3LH8 - chain A; structure by X-ray diffraction, 2.60 A resolution.

# Chain A
Protein: Vacuolar protein sorting-associated protein 26B
Organism: Mus musculus
Reference sequence: Q8C0E2 (VP26B_MOUSE); residues 7-336 here = UniProt positions 7-336
Sequence (340 residues; row label = number of the first residue in the row; numbers below 1 keep their minus sign (Met-3 is residue -3)):
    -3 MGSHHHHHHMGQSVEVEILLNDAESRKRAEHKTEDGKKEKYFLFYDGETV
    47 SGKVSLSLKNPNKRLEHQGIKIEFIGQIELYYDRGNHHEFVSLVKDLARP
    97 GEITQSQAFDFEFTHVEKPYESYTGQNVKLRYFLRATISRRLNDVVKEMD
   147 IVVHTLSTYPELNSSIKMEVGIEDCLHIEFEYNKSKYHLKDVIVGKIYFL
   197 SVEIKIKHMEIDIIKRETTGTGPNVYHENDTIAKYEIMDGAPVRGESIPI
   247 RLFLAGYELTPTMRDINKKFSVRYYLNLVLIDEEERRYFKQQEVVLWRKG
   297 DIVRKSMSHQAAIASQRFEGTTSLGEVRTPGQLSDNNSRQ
Unresolved in the structure: -3 to 8, 157-159, 239-241, 298-336
Differences from the reference sequence: expression tag (-3 to 6); engineered mutation Ser197 (Leu in Q8C0E2), Glu199 (Arg in Q8C0E2)
UniProt features mapped onto this chain:
  - modified residue (Phosphoserine): Ser302, Ser304, Ser319
  - mutagenesis: Asp42 (D42A: Disrupts interaction with SNX27), Leu152 (L152A: Disrupts interaction with SNX27), Ile233 to Met234 (Disrupts interaction with VPS35:VPS29 dimer; no endosomal localization), Arg240 to Glu242 (No endosomal localization; no effect on interaction with VPS35:VPS29 dimer), Pro245 (P245S: Disrupts interaction with VPS35:VPS29 dimer; no endosomal localization; when associated with S-247), Arg247 (R247S: Disrupts interaction with VPS35:VPS29 dimer; no endosomal localization; when associated with S-245)

# Overview
Curated annotation (UniProt) lists 9 mutagenesis sites.
Chain A is Vacuolar protein sorting-associated protein 26B (Mus musculus); the structure, Crystal structure of
mouse VPS26B in spacegroup P41 21 2, was determined by X-ray diffraction, deposited together with 3LH9 and
3LHA.
